Entry 8BLJ (X-ray diffraction, 2.18 A resolution); this record covers chains A and B.

[Chain A (and B)]
Protein: Glutamate receptor ionotropic, delta-1, Isoform 2 of Glutamate receptor ionotropic, delta-1
From: Homo sapiens
Notes: chain B of this document is another copy of the same molecule, construct and numbering; everything in this record applies to it too
UniProtKB: chimeric construct of Q9ULK0, Q9ULK0-2: residues 436-547 from Q9ULK0 (GRID1_HUMAN) positions 436-547 (same numbers); residues 664-823 from Q9ULK0-2 positions 235-394 (UniProt number = residue number - 429)
Amino-acid sequence (282 residues; each row starts with the number of its first residue; note: 114 numbers in that range are skipped by the numbering (no residue carries them; nothing is unmodelled there)):
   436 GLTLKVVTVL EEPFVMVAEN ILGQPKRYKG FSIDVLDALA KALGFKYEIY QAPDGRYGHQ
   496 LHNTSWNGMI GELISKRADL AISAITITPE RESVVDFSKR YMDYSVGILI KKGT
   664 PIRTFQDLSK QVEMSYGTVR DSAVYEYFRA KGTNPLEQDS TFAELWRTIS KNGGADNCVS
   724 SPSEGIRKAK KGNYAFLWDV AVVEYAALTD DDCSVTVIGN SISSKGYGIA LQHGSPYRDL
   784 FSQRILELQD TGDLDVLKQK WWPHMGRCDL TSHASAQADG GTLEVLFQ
Unresolved in the structure: 436, 816-831 (chain B: 436, 815-831)
Differences from the reference sequence: linker (548-549); expression tag (824-831)
UniProt features mapped onto this chain:
  - binding site (Ca(2+)): E527, V530, D531
  - glycosylation: N498 (N-linked (GlcNAc...) asparagine)
Cystine bridges: C756-C811
Glycans and other covalent adducts: N-acetylglucosamine (NAG) linked to N498

[Chain A / chain B interface]
Pairs across the interface (48):
  I522(A) - K534(B)
  I522(A) - L789(B)  hydrophobic
  P524(A) - Q786(B)  hydrogen bond (backbone-side chain)
  P524(A) - L789(B)
  P524(A) - E790(B)
  P524(A) - D793(B)
  E527(A) - Q786(B)
  E527(A) - L789(B)
  S528(A) - Q786(B)
  F532(A) - K534(B)  hydrogen bond (backbone-side chain)
  S533(A) - K534(B)
  K534(A) - I522(B)
  K534(A) - F532(B)  hydrogen bond (side chain-backbone)
  R535(A) - R535(B)
  R535(A) - D538(B)  salt bridge
  D538(A) - R535(B)  salt bridge
  D538(A) - I765(B)
  D538(A) - S766(B)  hydrogen bond
  K694(A) - D798(B)  salt bridge
  L699(A) - V799(B)  hydrophobic
  E700(A) - Q802(B)  hydrogen bond
  Q701(A) - Q802(B)  hydrogen bond (backbone-side chain)
  Q701(A) - P806(B)
  Q701(A) - H807(B)  hydrogen bond (side chain-backbone)
  D702(A) - H807(B)  salt bridge
  I765(A) - D538(B)
  S766(A) - D538(B)  hydrogen bond
  K768(A) - D793(B)  salt bridge
  R781(A) - D782(B)  salt bridge
  D782(A) - R781(B)  salt bridge
  Q786(A) - P524(B)  hydrogen bond (side chain-backbone)
  Q786(A) - E527(B)
  Q786(A) - S528(B)
  L789(A) - I522(B)  hydrophobic
  L789(A) - P524(B)  hydrophobic
  L789(A) - E527(B)
  E790(A) - P524(B)
  Q792(A) - S767(B)  hydrogen bond (side chain-backbone)
  D793(A) - P524(B)
  D793(A) - K768(B)  salt bridge
  D798(A) - K694(B)  salt bridge
  V799(A) - N697(B)
  Q802(A) - L699(B)
  Q802(A) - E700(B)  hydrogen bond
  Q802(A) - Q701(B)  hydrogen bond (side chain-backbone)
  P806(A) - Q701(B)
  H807(A) - Q701(B)  hydrogen bond (backbone-side chain)
  H807(A) - D702(B)  salt bridge
Other interface residues (no listed pair), chain A (33 interface residues in all): T523, N697, S767, M808
Other interface residues (no listed pair), chain B (33 interface residues in all): T523, S533, Q792, M808

[Overview]
Chain A and chain B each contribute 33 residues to their interface, with 13 hydrogen bonds and 10 salt
bridges. Among the polar pairs are R535(A)-D538(B), K694(A)-D798(B) and D702(A)-H807(B). From UniProt: 3
Ca2+-binding residues on chain A.
Both chains are Glutamate receptor ionotropic, delta-1, Isoform 2 of Glutamate receptor ionotropic, delta-1
(Homo sapiens). Entry 8BLJ (Crystal structure of the ligand-binding domain (LBD) of human iGluR Delta-1
(GluD1), apo state) was determined by X-ray diffraction (same publication as 8BN2 and 8BN5).
